Entry 8OU0 (electron microscopy, 3.50 A resolution); this record covers chains D and A of the 4 polymer chains in the assembly.

== Chain D ==
Protein: Stabilizer of axonemal microtubules 1
Organism: Bos taurus
UniProtKB: A0A3S5ZPV0 (A0A3S5ZPV0_BOVIN); residues 38-514 here correspond to UniProt positions 1-477 (UniProt number = residue number - 37)
Sequence (477 residues; numbered 38 to 514; the number before each row is that of its first residue):
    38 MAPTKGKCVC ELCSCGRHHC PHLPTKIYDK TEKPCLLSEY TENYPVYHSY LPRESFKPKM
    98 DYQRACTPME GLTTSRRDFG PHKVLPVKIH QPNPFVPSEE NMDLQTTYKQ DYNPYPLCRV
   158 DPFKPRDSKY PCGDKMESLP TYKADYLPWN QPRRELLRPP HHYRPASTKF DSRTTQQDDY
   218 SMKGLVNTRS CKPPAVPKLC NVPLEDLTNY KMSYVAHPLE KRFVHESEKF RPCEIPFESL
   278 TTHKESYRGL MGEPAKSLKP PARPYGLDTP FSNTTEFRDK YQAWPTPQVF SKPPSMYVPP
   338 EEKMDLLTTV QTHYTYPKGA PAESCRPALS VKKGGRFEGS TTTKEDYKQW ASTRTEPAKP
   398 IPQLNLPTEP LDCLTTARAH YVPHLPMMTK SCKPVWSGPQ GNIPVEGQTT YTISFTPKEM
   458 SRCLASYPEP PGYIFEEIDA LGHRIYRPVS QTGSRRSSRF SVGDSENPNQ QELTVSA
Unresolved in the structure: 38-238, 259-514

== Chain A ==
Protein: Tubulin alpha-3 chain
Organism: Bos taurus
Notes: EC 3.6.5.-
UniProtKB: Q32KN8 (TBA3_BOVIN); residues 1-450 here = UniProt positions 1-450
Sequence (450 residues; numbered 1 to 450; the number before each row is that of its first residue):
     1 MRECISIHVG QAGVQIGNAC WELYCLEHGI QPDGQMPSDK TIGGGDDSFN TFFSETGAGK
    61 HVPRAVFVDL EPTVVDEVRT GTYRQLFHPE QLITGKEDAA NNYARGHYTI GKEIVDLVLD
   121 RIRKLADLCT GLQGFLIFHS FGGGTGSGFA SLLMERLSVD YGKKSKLEFA IYPAPQVSTA
   181 VVEPYNSILT THTTLEHSDC AFMVDNEAIY DICRRNLDIE RPTYTNLNRL IGQIVSSITA
   241 SLRFDGALNV DLTEFQTNLV PYPRIHFPLA TYAPVISAEK AYHEQLSVAE ITNACFEPAN
   301 QMVKCDPRHG KYMACCMLYR GDVVPKDVNA AIATIKTKRT IQFVDWCPTG FKVGINYQPP
   361 TVVPGGDLAK VQRAVCMLSN TTAIAEAWAR LDHKLDLMYA KRAFVHWYVG EGMEEGEFSE
   421 AREDLAALEK DYEEVGVDSV EAEAEEGEEY
Unresolved in the structure: 38-46, 438-450
Bound ions: Mg2+: Glu71 (together with GTP)
Residues lining bound ligands: GTP (guanosine-5'-triphosphate): Gly10, Gln11, Ala12, Gln15, Glu71, Asp98, Ala99, Ala100, Asn101, Ser140, Gly143, Gly144, Thr145, Gly146, Thr179, Asn206, Tyr224, Leu227, Asn228

== Interface between chain D and chain A ==
Contacting residue pairs - 10 pairs, chain D then chain A:
  Thr245(D) - Glu77(A)
  Tyr247(D) - Asn18(A)
  Tyr247(D) - Glu77(A)
  Tyr247(D) - Gly81(A)
  Ser250(D) - Arg229(A)
  Tyr251(D) - Thr82(A)
  His254(D) - Glu22(A)
  His254(D) - Pro364(A)
  Pro255(D) - Leu26(A)
  Leu256(D) - Pro37(A)  hydrophobic
Other interface residues (no listed pair), chain D (8 interface residues in all): Glu257
Other interface residues (no listed pair), chain A (18 interface residues in all): Ala19, Gly29, Gln31, Val78, Tyr83, Thr225, Thr361, Val362, Val363

== In short ==
The interface between chain D and chain A involves 8 residues on one side and 18 on the other. Chain A binds
GTP.
Chain D is Stabilizer of axonemal microtubules 1 and chain A is Tubulin alpha-3 chain, both from Bos taurus;
the structure, bovine sperm endpiece singlet microtubules (one tubulin dimer and associated microtubule inner
proteins), was determined by electron microscopy (same publication as 8SNB).
